Entry 8U7I (electron microscopy, 2.57 A resolution); this record covers chains K and O of the 16 polymer chains in the assembly.

== Chain K (and O) ==
Name: Gabija Anti-Defense 1
Organism: Bacillus phage phi3T
Notes: chain O of this document is another copy of the same molecule, construct and numbering; everything in this record applies to it too
Reference sequence: A0A1P8CWZ3 (A0A1P8CWZ3_BPPHT); numbering as in UniProt (aligned over 1-295)
Amino-acid sequence (295 residues; row label = number of the first residue in the row):
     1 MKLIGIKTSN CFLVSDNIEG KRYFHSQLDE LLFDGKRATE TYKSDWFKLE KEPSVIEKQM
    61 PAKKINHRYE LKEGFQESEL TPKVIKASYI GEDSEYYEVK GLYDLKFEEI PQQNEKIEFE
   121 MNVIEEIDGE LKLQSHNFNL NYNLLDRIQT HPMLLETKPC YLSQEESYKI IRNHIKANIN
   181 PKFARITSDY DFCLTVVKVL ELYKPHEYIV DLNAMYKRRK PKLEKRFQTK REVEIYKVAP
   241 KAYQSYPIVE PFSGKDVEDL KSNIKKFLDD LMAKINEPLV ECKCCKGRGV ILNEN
Not modelled in the structure: 1-131, 294-295 (chain O: 1-159, 216-230, 289-295)
What the authors report for this chain:
  - mutagenesis - Y103R, C282E: decreased binding to GajAB

== Interface between chain K and chain O ==
Residue-residue contacts (20):
  Leu202(K) - Arg231(O)
  His206(K) - Arg231(O)  hydrogen bond
  Arg231(K) - Arg231(O)
  Cys282(K) - Cys284(O)  hydrogen bond
  Cys282(K) - Cys285(O)  disulfide
  Cys284(K) - Cys282(O)  hydrogen bond (side chain-backbone)
  Cys284(K) - Lys283(O)
  Cys284(K) - Cys284(O)  disulfide
  Cys285(K) - Cys282(O)  disulfide
  Cys285(K) - Cys284(O)
  Cys285(K) - Cys285(O)  hydrophobic
  Gly287(K) - Arg231(O)
  Arg288(K) - Arg231(O)
  Arg288(K) - Val280(O)  hydrogen bond (side chain-backbone)
  Arg288(K) - Cys282(O)
  Gly289(K) - Cys285(O)
  Gly289(K) - Arg288(O)  hydrogen bond (backbone-backbone)
  Val290(K) - Cys285(O)  hydrogen bond (backbone-side chain)
  Val290(K) - Arg288(O)  hydrogen bond (backbone-backbone)
  Ile291(K) - Cys284(O)
Also at the interface, not in a pair above, chain O (9 interface residues in all): Leu200, Leu279
Inter-chain disulfides: Cys282(K)-Cys285(O), Cys284(K)-Cys284(O), Cys285(K)-Cys282(O)

== Overview ==
The interface between chain K and chain O involves 11 residues on one side and 9 on the other; the contacts
include 3 disulfide bonds and 7 hydrogen bonds. Polar contacts include His206(K)-Arg231(O),
Cys282(K)-Cys284(O) and Arg288(K)-Val280(O). From the paper: Y103R and C282E of chain K reduce binding to
GajAB.
Both chains are Gabija Anti-Defense 1 (Bacillus phage phi3T). Entry 8U7I (Structure of the phage immune
evasion protein Gad1 bound to the Gabija GajAB complex) was determined by electron microscopy (same
publication as 8SM3).
